PDB entry 7CGN | electron microscopy, 4.30 A resolution (low resolution: residue-level contacts below are approximate; hydrogen-bond / salt-bridge calls are withheld) | chains B and E of the 12 polymer chains in the assembly

[Chain B (and E)]
Molecule: Phospholipid ABC transporter ATP-binding protein MlaF
Organism: Escherichia coli (strain K12)
Notes: chain E of this document is another copy of the same molecule, construct and numbering; everything in this record applies to it too
UniProt: A0A4V3YUQ9 (A0A4V3YUQ9_ECOLI); numbering as in UniProt (aligned over 1-269)
Amino-acid sequence (269 residues; each row starts with the number of its first residue):
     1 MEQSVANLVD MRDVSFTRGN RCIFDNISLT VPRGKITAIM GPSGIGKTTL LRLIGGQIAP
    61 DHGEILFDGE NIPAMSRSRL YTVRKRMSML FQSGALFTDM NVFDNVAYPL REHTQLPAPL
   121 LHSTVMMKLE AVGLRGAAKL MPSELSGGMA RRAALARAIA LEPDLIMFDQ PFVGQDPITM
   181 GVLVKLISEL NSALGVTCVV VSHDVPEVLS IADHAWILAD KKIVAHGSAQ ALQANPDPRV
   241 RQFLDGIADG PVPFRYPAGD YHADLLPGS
Unresolved in the structure: 1-4, 268-269
Sequence notes: engineered mutation Gln-170 (Glu in A0A4V3YUQ9)
Ligand contacts: ATP (adenosine-5'-triphosphate): Arg-18, Gly-44, Ile-45, Gly-46, Lys-47, Thr-48, Thr-49, Gln-92

[Chain B / chain E interface]
Residue-residue contacts (72):
  Gly-41(B) / Asp-176(E)
  Pro-42(B) / Asp-176(E)
  Ser-43(B) / Gln-175(E)
  Ser-43(B) / Asp-176(E)
  His-122(B) / Asp-264(E)
  Ser-123(B) / Leu-265(E)
  Met-126(B) / Asp-264(E)
  Glu-130(B) / Arg-255(E)
  Glu-130(B) / Tyr-261(E)
  Gly-133(B) / Phe-254(E)
  Gly-133(B) / Arg-255(E)
  Gly-133(B) / Tyr-256(E)
  Arg-135(B) / Ala-258(E)
  Arg-135(B) / Gly-259(E)
  Arg-135(B) / Asp-260(E)
  Arg-135(B) / Tyr-261(E)
  Arg-135(B) / Asp-264(E)
  Gly-136(B) / Tyr-256(E)
  Gly-136(B) / Pro-257(E)
  Gly-136(B) / Ala-258(E)
  Ala-137(B) / Tyr-256(E)
  Met-149(B) / Tyr-256(E)
  Arg-152(B) / Phe-254(E)
  Val-173(B) / Gly-174(E)
  Gly-174(B) / Val-173(E)
  Gln-175(B) / His-203(E)
  Asp-176(B) / Gly-41(E)
  Asp-176(B) / Pro-42(E)
  Asp-176(B) / Ser-43(E)
  Asp-176(B) / His-203(E)
  Asp-176(B) / Phe-243(E)
  Pro-177(B) / Val-205(E)
  Pro-177(B) / Phe-243(E)
  Pro-177(B) / Gly-246(E)
  Ile-178(B) / Gln-242(E)
  Ile-178(B) / Ile-247(E)
  Gly-181(B) / Ala-248(E)
  Val-182(B) / Ala-248(E)
  Lys-185(B) / Ala-248(E)
  Lys-185(B) / Phe-254(E)
  Leu-186(B) / Phe-254(E)
  His-203(B) / Gln-175(E)
  His-203(B) / Asp-176(E)
  Val-205(B) / Pro-177(E)
  Gln-242(B) / Ile-178(E)
  Phe-243(B) / Asp-176(E)
  Phe-243(B) / Pro-177(E)
  Gly-246(B) / Pro-177(E)
  Ile-247(B) / Ile-178(E)
  Ala-248(B) / Val-182(E)
  Ala-248(B) / Lys-185(E)
  Phe-254(B) / Gly-133(E)
  Phe-254(B) / Arg-152(E)
  Phe-254(B) / Lys-185(E)
  Phe-254(B) / Leu-186(E)
  Arg-255(B) / Glu-130(E)
  Arg-255(B) / Gly-133(E)
  Tyr-256(B) / Gly-133(E)
  Tyr-256(B) / Gly-136(E)
  Tyr-256(B) / Ala-137(E)
  Tyr-256(B) / Met-149(E)
  Pro-257(B) / Gly-136(E)
  Ala-258(B) / Arg-135(E)
  Ala-258(B) / Gly-136(E)
  Gly-259(B) / Arg-135(E)
  Asp-260(B) / Arg-135(E)
  Tyr-261(B) / Glu-130(E)
  Tyr-261(B) / Arg-135(E)
  Asp-264(B) / His-122(E)
  Asp-264(B) / Met-126(E)
  Asp-264(B) / Arg-135(E)
  Leu-265(B) / Ser-123(E)
Also at the interface, not in a pair above, chain B (43 interface residues in all): Pro-119, Val-252, Pro-267
Also at the interface, not in a pair above, chain E (43 interface residues in all): Pro-119, Gly-181, Val-252, Pro-267

[Overview]
The chain B/chain E interface involves 43 residues from each chain. Chain B binds ATP.
Both chains are Phospholipid ABC transporter ATP-binding protein MlaF (Escherichia coli (strain K12)). Entry
7CGN (The overall structure of the MlaFEDB complex in ATP-bound EQtall conformation (Mutation of E170Q on
MlaF)) was determined by electron microscopy (same publication as 7CGE and 7CH0).
